7PIQ - chains p and 3 of the 54 polymer chains in the assembly; structure by electron microscopy, 9.70 A resolution (very low resolution: no residue pairs are listed; an interface is given only as per-side residue counts).

# Chain p
Protein: 50S ribosomal protein L20
Organism: Mycoplasma pneumoniae M129
UniProtKB: P78023 (RL20_MYCPN); residue numbers follow UniProt; this construct covers 1-127
Chain sequence (127 residues; each row starts with the number of its first residue):
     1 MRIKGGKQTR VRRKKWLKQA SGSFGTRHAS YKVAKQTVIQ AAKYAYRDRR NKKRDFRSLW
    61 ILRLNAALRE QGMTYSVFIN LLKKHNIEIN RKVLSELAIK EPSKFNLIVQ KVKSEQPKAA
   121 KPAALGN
Not modelled in the structure: 98-99, 115-127

# Chain 3
Molecule: 23S ribosomal RNA
Organism: Mycoplasma pneumoniae M129
Sequence (2907 nucleotides; row label = number of the first residue in the row):
     1 UACAAUAAGU UACUAAGGGC UUAUGGUGGA UGCCUUGGCA CUAAUAGGCG AUGAAGGACG
    61 UGUUAACCUG CGAUAAGCUU CGGGUAGGUG GUAAGAACCU CAGAUCCGGA GAUUUCCGAA
   121 UGGAGCAAUC CGGUAGUUGG AAACAGCUAU CAUUAAUUGA UGAAUAAAUA GUCAAUUAAA
   181 GCAAUACGUG GUGAAGUGAA ACAUCUCAGU AGCCACAGGA AAAGAAAACG AAUGUGAUUC
   241 CGUGUGUAGU GGCGAGCGAA AGCGGAACAG GCCAAACUUA UCAUUAGAUA GGGGUUGUAG
   301 GGCUUGCAAU GUGGACUUGA AAACGAUAGA AGAAGCUGUU GGAAAGCAGC GCGCAAAAGG
   361 GUGAUAGCCC CGUAUUUGAA AUUGUUUUCA UACCUAGCGA GAUCCCUGAG UAGCUCGGAA
   421 AACGUUAUUU UGAGUGAAUC UGCCCAGACC AUUGGGUAAG CCUAAAUACU AAUUAGUGAC
   481 CGAUAGCGAA ACAGUACCGU GAGGGAAAGG UGAAAAGAAC CCAGAGAUGG GAGUGAAAUA
   541 GAUUCUGAAA CCAUAUGCCU ACAACGUGUC AGAGCACAUU AAUGUGUGAU GGCGUGCGUU
   601 UUGAAGUAUG AGCCGGCGAG UUAUGAUAGC AAGCGUUAGU UAACCAGGAG AUGGGGAGCU
   661 GUAGCGAAAG CGAGUUUUAA AAGAGCGUUU GUUUGUUAUU AUAGACCCGA AACGGGUUGA
   721 GCUAGUCAUG AGCAGGUUGA AGGUUGAGUA ACAUCAACUG GAGGACCGAA CCGACUCUCG
   781 UUGAAACGAU AGCGGAUGAC UUGUGAUUAG GGGUGAAAUU CCAAUCGAAA UCCGUGAUAG
   841 CUGGUUCUCG UCGAAAUAGC UUUAAGGCUA GCGUGAGAUC ACAAAUAAGU GGAGGUAAAG
   901 CUACUGAAUG UAUGAUGGCG CCACCUAGGC GUACUGAAUA CAAUUAAACU CUGAAUGCCA
   961 UUUAUUUUAU UCUCGCAGUC AGACAGUGGG GGAUAAGCUU CAUUGUCAAG AGGGGAAGAG
  1021 CCCAGAUCAU UAAAUAAGGU CCCCAAAAUA UACUAAGUGG AAAAGGAUGU GAAAGUGCUA
  1081 AAACAGCAAG GAUGUUGGCU UAGAAGCAGC CAUCGUUUAA AGAGUGCGUA ACAGCUCACU
  1141 UGUCGAGUGU UUUUGCGCCG AAGAUGUAAC GGGGCUAAGU AUAUUACCGA AUUUAUGGAU
  1201 AAGAUUUAUA UCUUGUGGUA GACGAGCGUU GUAUUGGAGU UGAAGUCAAA GCGUGAGCAU
  1261 UGGUGGAUCC AAUACAAGUG AGAAUGCCGG CAUGAGUAAC GCUUGGGAGU GAGAAUCUCC
  1321 CAAACCGAUU GACUAAGGUU UCCUGGACCA GGGUCGUCCU UCCAGGGUUA GUCUGGACCU
  1381 AAGCUGAGGC UGAAAAGCGU AGGCGAUGGA CAACAGGUUA AUAUUCCUGU ACUUACAGUU
  1441 AGACUGAUGG AGUGACAAAG AAGGUUUUCC ACCCCCAUAA UUGGAUUUGG GGAUAAAUCA
  1501 UAAGGUGGUA CAAUAGGCAA AUCCGUUGUG CAUAACAUUG AGUGAUGAUG UCGAGUGAAU
  1561 GAGUGAUCAA GUAGCGAAGG UGGUAUUAAU CAUGCUUUCA AGAAAAGCUU CUAGGGUUAA
  1621 UCUAGCUGUA ACCAGUACCG AGAACGAACA CACGUAGUCA AGGAGAGGAU CCUAAGGUUA
  1681 GCGAGUGAAC UAUAGCCAAG GAACUCUGCA AAUUAACCCC GUAAGUUAGC GAGAAGGGGU
  1741 GCUUAUGUAA AAGUAAGCCG CAGUGAAGAA CGAGGGGGGA CUGUUUAACU AAAACACAAC
  1801 UCUAUGCCAA ACCGUAAGGU GAUGUAUAUG GGGUGACACC UGCCCAGUGC UGGAAGGUUA
  1861 AAGAAGGAGG UUAGCGCAAG CGAAGCUUUU AACUGAAGCC CCAGUGAACG GCGGCCGUAA
  1921 CUAUAACGGU CCUAAGGUAG CGAAAUUCCU AGUCGGGUAA AUUCCGUCCC GCUUGAAUGG
  1981 UGUAACCAUC UCUUGACUGU CUCGGCUAUA GACUCGGUGA AAUCCAGGUA CGGGUGAAGA
  2041 CACCCGUUAG GCGCAACGGG ACGGAAAGAC CCCGUGAAGC UUUACUGUAG CUUAAUAUUG
  2101 AUCAGGACAU UAUCAUGUAG AGAAUAGGUA GGAGCAAUCG AUGCAAGUUC GCUAGGACUU
  2161 GUUGAUGCGA AAGGUGGAAU ACUACCCUUG GUUGUGUGCU GUUCUAAUUG GUAACUGUUA
  2221 UCCAGUUUCA AGACAGUGUU AGGUGGGCAG UUUGACUGGG GCGGUCGCCU CCUAAAAGGU
  2281 AACGGAGGCG UACAAAGGUA CCUUCAGUAC GGUUGGAAAU CGUAUGUAGA GUGUAAUGGU
  2341 GUAAGGGUGC UUGACUGUGA GACAUACAGG UCGAACAGGU GAGAAAUCAG GUCAUAGUGA
  2401 UCCGGUGGUC CAGUAUGGAA UGGCCAUCGC UCAACGGAUA AAAGCUACUC CGGGGAUAAC
  2461 AGGCUGAUAC UGCCCAAGAG UUCAUAUCGA CGGCAGUGUU UGGCACCUCG AUGUCGACUC
  2521 AUCUCAUCCU CGAGCUGAAG CAGGUUCGAA GGGUUCGGCU GUUCGCCGAU UAAAGAGAUA
  2581 CGUGAGUUGG GUUCAAACCG UCGUGAGACA GGUUGGUCCC UAUCUAUUGU GCCCGUAGGA
  2641 AGAUUGAAGA GUGUUGCUUC UAGUACGAGA GGACCGAAGC GAGGACACCU CUUAUGCUCC
  2701 AGUUGUAGCG CCAGCUGCAC CGCUGGGUAG UAACGUGUCU AUUAGAUAAA CGCUGAAAGC
  2761 AUCUAAGUGU GAAACUAUCU CAAAGAUUAA UCUUCCCAUU UCGCAAGAAA GUAAGAGCCG
  2821 UCAAAGACGA UGACGUUGAU AGGUUACAGG UGUAAGCAUA GUGAUAUGUU GAGCUGAGUA
  2881 AUACUAAUUG CUCGAGGACU UAUUGGA
Not modelled in the structure: 1-7, 923-927, 1560-1569, 2901-2907

# Interface between chain p and chain 3
At this resolution (10 A) residue pairs are not listed: 61 residues of chain p and 73 of chain 3 lie at the interface.

# Overview
The interface between chain p and chain 3 involves 61 residues on one side and 73 on the other.
Here chain p is 50S ribosomal protein L20 and chain 3 is 23S ribosomal RNA, both from Mycoplasma pneumoniae
M129. Entry 7PIQ (70S ribosome with A- and P-site tRNAs in pseudouridimycin-treated Mycoplasma pneumoniae
cells) was determined by electron microscopy, deposited together with 7OOC, 7OOD, 7P6Z, 7PAH, 7PAI, 7PAJ and
23 further entries.
